Entry 6K9Z (X-ray diffraction, 1.78 A resolution); this record covers chains A and B.

# Chain A (and B)
Name: Galactose-1-phosphate uridylyltransferase
From: Pyrobaculum aerophilum str. IM2
Notes: chain B of this document is another copy of the same molecule, construct and numbering; everything in this record applies to it too
Reference sequence: Q8ZXN7 (Q8ZXN7_PYRAE); residues 1-318 here = UniProt positions 1-318
Chain sequence (318 residues; row label = number of the first residue in the row):
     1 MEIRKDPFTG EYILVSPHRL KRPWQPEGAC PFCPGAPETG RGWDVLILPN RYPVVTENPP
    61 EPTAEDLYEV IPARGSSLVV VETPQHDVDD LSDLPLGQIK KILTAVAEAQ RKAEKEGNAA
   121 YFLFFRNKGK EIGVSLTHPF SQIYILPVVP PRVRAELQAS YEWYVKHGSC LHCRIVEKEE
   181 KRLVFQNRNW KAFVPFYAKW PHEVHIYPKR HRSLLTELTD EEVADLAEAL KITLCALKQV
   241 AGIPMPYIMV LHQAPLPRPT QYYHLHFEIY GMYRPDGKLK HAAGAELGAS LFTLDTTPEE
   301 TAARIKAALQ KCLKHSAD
Disordered / not traced: 18-24, 317-318 (chain B: 18-29, 314-318)
Differences from the reference sequence: engineered mutation Phe140 (His in Q8ZXN7)
Disulfide bonds: Cys235-Cys312
Metal / ion sites: Zn2+ site 1: Cys30, Cys33, His86, His138; Fe ion: Glu156, His252, His266, Glu268; Zn2+ site 2: Cys170, Cys173, His211, His264
Ligand contacts: UDP (uridine-5'-diphosphate): Pro31, Phe32, Pro49, Asn50, Arg51, Tyr52, Val54, Ser77, Val79, Leu136, Phe140, Gln142, Tyr144

# Interface between chain A and chain B
Pairs across the interface - 139 pairs, chain A then chain B:
  Arg4(A) - Phe196(B)  hydrogen bond (side chain-backbone)
  Arg4(A) - Pro298(B)
  Arg4(A) - Glu299(B)  salt bridge
  Lys5(A) - Tyr197(B)
  Asp6(A) - Tyr197(B)
  Asp6(A) - Lys199(B)  salt bridge
  Pro7(A) - Ala159(B)
  Pro7(A) - Tyr197(B)
  Phe8(A) - Ala155(B)
  Phe8(A) - Glu156(B)
  Phe8(A) - Ala159(B)
  Phe8(A) - Ser160(B)
  Phe8(A) - Leu171(B)  hydrophobic
  Phe8(A) - His172(B)
  Phe8(A) - Ile175(B)  hydrophobic
  Phe8(A) - Tyr197(B)
  Thr9(A) - Arg152(B)
  Glu11(A) - Arg152(B)  salt bridge
  Glu11(A) - Lys199(B)
  Glu11(A) - Phe292(B)
  Tyr12(A) - Phe292(B)  hydrogen bond (backbone-backbone)
  Ile13(A) - Tyr197(B)
  Ile13(A) - Ala198(B)
  Ile13(A) - Lys199(B)
  Ile13(A) - Phe292(B)
  Ile13(A) - Leu294(B)  hydrophobic
  Leu14(A) - Phe292(B)  hydrogen bond (backbone-backbone)
  Leu14(A) - Thr293(B)
  Leu14(A) - Leu294(B)  hydrogen bond (backbone-backbone)
  Val15(A) - Leu294(B)
  Ser16(A) - Leu294(B)  hydrogen bond (backbone-backbone)
  Ser16(A) - Asp295(B)
  Pro17(A) - Asp295(B)
  Val54(A) - Thr293(B)
  Thr63(A) - Phe196(B)
  Glu65(A) - Arg182(B)  salt bridge
  Glu65(A) - Phe196(B)
  Asp66(A) - Lys178(B)  salt bridge
  Leu67(A) - Trp163(B)  hydrophobic
  Leu67(A) - Ile175(B)  hydrophobic
  Leu67(A) - Lys178(B)
  Tyr68(A) - Ile175(B)
  Tyr68(A) - Glu179(B)
  Tyr68(A) - Phe196(B)  hydrophobic
  Tyr68(A) - Tyr197(B)  hydrophobic
  Val70(A) - Phe196(B)  hydrophobic
  Leu123(A) - Ala289(B)  hydrophobic
  Leu123(A) - Leu291(B)  hydrophobic
  Asn127(A) - Ala283(B)
  Asn127(A) - Gly284(B)  hydrogen bond (side chain-backbone)
  Glu131(A) - His281(B)  hydrogen bond (backbone-side chain)
  Ile132(A) - His281(B)
  Gly133(A) - His281(B)
  Leu146(A) - Leu291(B)  hydrophobic
  Pro150(A) - Ala289(B)
  Pro151(A) - Ala289(B)
  Pro151(A) - Ser290(B)
  Arg152(A) - Thr9(B)
  Arg152(A) - Glu11(B)  salt bridge
  Arg152(A) - Leu287(B)  hydrogen bond (side chain-backbone)
  Arg152(A) - Gly288(B)
  Arg152(A) - Ala289(B)  hydrogen bond (backbone-backbone)
  Arg152(A) - Ser290(B)
  Ala155(A) - Phe8(B)
  Glu156(A) - Phe8(B)
  Ala159(A) - Pro7(B)
  Ala159(A) - Phe8(B)
  Ser160(A) - Phe8(B)
  Leu171(A) - Phe8(B)  hydrophobic
  His172(A) - Phe8(B)
  Ile175(A) - Phe8(B)  hydrophobic
  Ile175(A) - Leu67(B)  hydrophobic
  Ile175(A) - Tyr68(B)
  Lys178(A) - Leu67(B)
  Glu179(A) - Tyr68(B)
  Arg182(A) - Glu65(B)  salt bridge
  Phe196(A) - Arg4(B)  hydrogen bond (backbone-side chain)
  Phe196(A) - Thr63(B)
  Phe196(A) - Glu65(B)
  Phe196(A) - Tyr68(B)  hydrophobic
  Phe196(A) - Val70(B)  hydrophobic
  Tyr197(A) - Lys5(B)
  Tyr197(A) - Asp6(B)
  Tyr197(A) - Pro7(B)
  Tyr197(A) - Phe8(B)
  Tyr197(A) - Ile13(B)
  Tyr197(A) - Tyr68(B)  hydrophobic
  Ala198(A) - Ile13(B)
  Lys199(A) - Asp6(B)  salt bridge
  Lys199(A) - Glu11(B)
  Lys199(A) - Ile13(B)
  Trp200(A) - Leu287(B)  hydrophobic
  Ile248(A) - Ala283(B)  hydrophobic
  Ile248(A) - Gly284(B)
  Ile248(A) - Leu287(B)  hydrophobic
  Val250(A) - Gly288(B)
  His252(A) - Gly288(B)  hydrogen bond (side chain-backbone)
  Tyr270(A) - Leu287(B)
  Tyr270(A) - Gly288(B)
  His281(A) - Glu131(B)  hydrogen bond (side chain-backbone)
  His281(A) - Ile132(B)
  His281(A) - Gly133(B)  hydrogen bond (side chain-backbone)
  Ala282(A) - Leu287(B)  hydrophobic
  Ala283(A) - Asn127(B)
  Ala283(A) - Ile248(B)  hydrophobic
  Gly284(A) - Asn127(B)  hydrogen bond (backbone-side chain)
  Gly284(A) - Ile248(B)
  Leu287(A) - Arg152(B)  hydrogen bond (backbone-side chain)
  Leu287(A) - Trp200(B)  hydrophobic
  Leu287(A) - Ile248(B)  hydrophobic
  Leu287(A) - Tyr270(B)
  Leu287(A) - Ala282(B)  hydrophobic
  Gly288(A) - Arg152(B)
  Gly288(A) - Val250(B)
  Gly288(A) - His252(B)  hydrogen bond (backbone-side chain)
  Gly288(A) - Tyr270(B)
  Ala289(A) - Leu123(B)  hydrophobic
  Ala289(A) - Pro150(B)
  Ala289(A) - Pro151(B)
  Ala289(A) - Arg152(B)  hydrogen bond (backbone-backbone)
  Ser290(A) - Pro151(B)
  Ser290(A) - Arg152(B)
  Leu291(A) - Tyr12(B)  hydrophobic
  Leu291(A) - Leu146(B)  hydrophobic
  Phe292(A) - Glu11(B)
  Phe292(A) - Tyr12(B)  hydrogen bond (backbone-backbone)
  Phe292(A) - Ile13(B)
  Phe292(A) - Leu14(B)  hydrogen bond (backbone-backbone)
  Thr293(A) - Leu14(B)
  Thr293(A) - Val54(B)
  Leu294(A) - Ile13(B)  hydrophobic
  Leu294(A) - Leu14(B)  hydrogen bond (backbone-backbone)
  Leu294(A) - Val15(B)
  Leu294(A) - Ser16(B)  hydrogen bond (backbone-backbone)
  Asp295(A) - Ser16(B)
  Asp295(A) - Pro17(B)
  Thr297(A) - Pro17(B)
  Pro298(A) - Arg4(B)
  Glu299(A) - Arg4(B)  salt bridge
Other interface residues (no listed pair), chain A (73 interface residues in all): Phe125, Tyr144, Trp163, Arg174, Lys181, Tyr207, Met272, Ala285, Thr296
Other interface residues (no listed pair), chain B (71 interface residues in all): Phe125, Tyr144, Arg174, Tyr207, Met272, Ala285, Thr296, Thr297

# Overview
Chain A and chain B form an interface of 73 and 71 residues respectively, with 21 hydrogen bonds and 9 salt
bridges. Polar contacts include Arg4(A)-Glu299(B), Asp6(A)-Lys199(B) and Glu11(A)-Arg152(B). Bound to chain A:
UDP. Cys30(A), Cys33(A), His86(A) and His138(A) form the Zn2+ site 1.
Chain A and chain B are both Galactose-1-phosphate uridylyltransferase (Pyrobaculum aerophilum str. IM2); the
structure, Structure of uridylyltransferase mutant, was determined by X-ray diffraction (same publication as
6K5Z).
